8AFL - chains A and D of the 6 polymer chains in the assembly; structure by electron microscopy, 4.40 A resolution (low resolution: residue-level contacts below are approximate; hydrogen-bond / salt-bridge calls are withheld).

Chain A:
Protein: Crescentin
Source organism: Caulobacter vibrioides
UniProtKB: A0A8F8EC09 (A0A8F8EC09_CAUVI); residue numbers follow UniProt; this construct covers 1-457
Sequence (457 residues; numbered 1 to 457; the number before each row is that of its first residue):
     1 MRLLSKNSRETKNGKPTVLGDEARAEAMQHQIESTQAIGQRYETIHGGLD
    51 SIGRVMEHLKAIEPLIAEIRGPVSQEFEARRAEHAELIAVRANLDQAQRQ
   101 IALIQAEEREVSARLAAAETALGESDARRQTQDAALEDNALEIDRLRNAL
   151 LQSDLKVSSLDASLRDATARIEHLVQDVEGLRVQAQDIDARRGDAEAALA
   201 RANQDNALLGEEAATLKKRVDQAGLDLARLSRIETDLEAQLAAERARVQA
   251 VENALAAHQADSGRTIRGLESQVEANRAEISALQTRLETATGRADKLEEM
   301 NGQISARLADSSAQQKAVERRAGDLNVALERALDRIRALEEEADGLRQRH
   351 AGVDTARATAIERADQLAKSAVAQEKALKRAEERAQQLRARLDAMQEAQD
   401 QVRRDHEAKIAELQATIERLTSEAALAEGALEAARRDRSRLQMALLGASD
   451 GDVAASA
Disordered / not traced: 1-366, 444-457

Chain D:
Protein: Crescentin-specific megabody MB13
Notes: antibody fragment or engineered binder
Sequence (907 residues; row label = number of the first residue in the row):
     1 EVQLQESGGGLVYKEETQSGLNNYARVVEKGQYDSLEIPAQVAASWESGR
    51 DDAAVFGFIDKEQLDKYVANGGKRSDWTVKFAENRSQDGTLLGYSLLQES
   101 VDQASYMYSDNHYLAEMATILGKPEEAKRYRQLAQQLADYINTCMFDPTT
   151 QFYYDVRIEDKPLANGCAGKPIVERGKGPEGWSPLFNGAATQANADAVVK
   201 VMLDPKEFNTFVPLGTAALTNPAFGADIYWRGRVWVDQFWFGLKGMERYG
   251 YRDDALKLADTFFRHAKGLTADGPIQENYNPLTGAQQGAPNFSWSAAHLY
   301 MLYNDFFRKQASGGGSGGGGSGGGGSGNADNYKNVINRTGAPQYMKDYDY
   351 DDHQRFNPFFDLGAWHGHLLPDGPNTMGGFPGVALLTEEYINFMASNFDR
   401 LTVWQDGKKVDFTLEAYSIPGALVQKLTAKDVQVEMTLRFATPRTSLLET
   451 KITSNKPLDLVWDGELLEKLEAKEGKPLSDKTIAGEYPDYQRKISATRDG
   501 LKVTFGKVRATWDLLTSGESEYQVHKSLPVQTEINGNRFTSKAHINGSTT
   551 LYTTYSHLLTAQEVSKEQMQIRDILARPAFYLTASQQRWEEYLKKGLTNP
   601 DATPEQTRVAVKAIETLNGNWRSPGGAVKFNTVTPSVTGRWFSGNQTWPW
   651 DTWKQAFAMAHFNPDIAKENIRAVFSWQIQPGDSVRPQDVGFVPDLIAWN
   701 LSPERGGDGGNWNERNTKPSLAAWSVMEVYNVTQDKTWVAEMYPKLVAYH
   751 DWWLRNRDHNGNGVPEYGATRDKAHNTESGEMLFTVKKDSLRLSCASSRS
   801 IDGINIMRWYRQAPGKQRGMVAVVTGWGSTNYVDSVKGRFIISRDSAKDT
   851 VYLQMNNLKPEDTAVYSCNAIYRGSEYWGQGTQVTVSSGENLYFQGSHHH
   901 HHHHHHH
Disordered / not traced: 14-788, 888-907
Disulfides: Cys795-Cys868

Chain A / chain D interface:
Pairs across the interface (14; chain A residue first):
  Ala411(A) - Trp827(D)
  Gln414(A) - Trp827(D)
  Ile417(A) - Ile806(D)
  Thr421(A) - Ile806(D)
  Thr421(A) - Asn831(D)
  Ser422(A) - Asn831(D)
  Ala424(A) - Met820(D)
  Ala425(A) - Tyr832(D)
  Leu426(A) - Tyr832(D)
  Leu426(A) - Lys837(D)
  Glu428(A) - Gly819(D)
  Glu428(A) - Met820(D)
  Gly429(A) - Asp834(D)
  Arg436(A) - Glu861(D)
Also at the interface, not in a pair above, chain A (14 interface residues in all): Ile410, Glu418, Ala433
Also at the interface, not in a pair above, chain D (13 interface residues in all): Val823, Thr825, Ser829, Val833

Overview:
14 residues of chain A face 13 of chain D across their interface.
Chain A is Crescentin (Caulobacter vibrioides) and chain D is Crescentin-specific megabody MB13; the
structure, Cryo-EM structure of crescentin filaments (wildtype, C1 symmetry and small box), was determined by
electron microscopy (same publication as 8AFE, 8AFH, 8AFM, 8AHL, 8AIA, 8AIX and 8AJB).
